7B5Q - chains H and J of the 3 polymer chains in the assembly; structure by electron microscopy, 2.50 A resolution.

# Chain H
Molecule: CDK-activating kinase assembly factor MAT1
From: Homo sapiens
Reference sequence: P51948 (MAT1_HUMAN); residue numbers follow UniProt; this construct covers 1-309
Chain sequence (328 residues; each row starts with the number of its first residue; numbers below 1 keep their minus sign (Met-18 is residue -18)):
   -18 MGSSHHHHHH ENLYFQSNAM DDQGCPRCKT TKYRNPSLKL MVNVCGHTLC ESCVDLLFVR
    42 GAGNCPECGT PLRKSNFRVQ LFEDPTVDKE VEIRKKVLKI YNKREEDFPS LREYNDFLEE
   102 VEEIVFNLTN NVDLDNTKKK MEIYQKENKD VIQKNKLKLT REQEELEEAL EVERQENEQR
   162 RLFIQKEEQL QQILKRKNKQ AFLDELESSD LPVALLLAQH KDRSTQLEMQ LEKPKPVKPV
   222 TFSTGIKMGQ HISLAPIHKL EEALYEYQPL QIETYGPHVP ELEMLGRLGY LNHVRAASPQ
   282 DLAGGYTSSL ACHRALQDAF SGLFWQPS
Unresolved in the structure: -18 to 243, 309
Construct notes: initiating methionine (-18); expression tag (-17 to 0)

# Chain J
Molecule: Cyclin-dependent kinase 7
From: Homo sapiens
Notes: EC 2.7.11.22, 2.7.11.23
Reference sequence: P50613 (CDK7_HUMAN); residue numbers follow UniProt; this construct covers 1-346
Chain sequence (391 residues; each row starts with the number of its first residue; numbers below 1 keep their minus sign (Met-44 is residue -44)):
   -44 MASWSHPQFE KGGGSGGGSG GGSWSHPQFE KSGGGSENLY FQSNAMALDV KSRAKRYEKL
    16 DFLGEGQFAT VYKARDKNTN QIVAIKKIKL GHRSEAKDGI NRTALREIKL LQELSHPNII
    76 GLLDAFGHKS NISLVFDFME TDLEVIIKDN SLVLTPSHIK AYMLMTLQGL EYLHQHWILH
   136 RDLKPNNLLL DENGVLKLAD FGLAKSFGSP NRAYTHQVVT RWYRAPELLF GARMYGVGVD
   196 MWAVGCILAE LLLRVPFLPG DSDLDQLTRI FETLGTPTEE QWPDMCSLPD YVTFKSFPGI
   256 PLHHIFSAAG DDLLDLIQGL FLFNPCARIT ATQALKMKYF SNRPGPTPGC QLPRPNCPVE
   316 TLKEQSNPAL AIKRKRTEAL EQGGLPKKLI F
Unresolved in the structure: -44 to 9, 46-50, 312-346
Construct notes: initiating methionine (-44); expression tag (-43 to 0)
Swiss-Prot annotation at these positions:
  - active site: Asp137 (Proton acceptor)
  - binding site (ATP): Leu18 to Val26, Lys41
  - modified residue: Ala2 (N-acetylalanine), Ser7 (Phosphoserine), Ser164 (Phosphoserine), Thr170 (Phosphothreonine), Ser321 (Phosphoserine)
Ligand contacts: ICEC0942 (I74; (3R,4R)-4-[[[7-[(phenylmethyl)amino]-3-propan-2-yl-pyrazolo[1,5-a]pyrimidin-5-yl]amino]methyl]piperidin-3-ol): Leu18, Val26, Ala39, Lys41, Ile75, Phe91, Asp92, Phe93, Met94, Glu95, Thr96, Asp97, Val100, Asn141, Asn142, Leu144, Ala154, Asp155
From the paper describing this entry:
  - specificity-determining residues: Leu18 (proposed by the authors, not directly observed)

# Interface between chain H and chain J
Residue-residue contacts (54; chain H residue first):
  Ala244(H) with Gly300(J); Pro301(J)
  Leu245(H) with Ser296(J); Arg298(J); Gly300(J)
  Tyr246(H) with Leu119(J), hydrophobic; Gln123(J), hydrogen bond; Leu290(J); Phe295(J); Ser296(J); Pro301(J)
  Tyr248(H) with Glu126(J), hydrogen bond; Thr287(J); Leu290(J), hydrophobic; Lys291(J)
  Leu251(H) with Tyr127(J), hydrophobic; Gln130(J)
  Ile253(H) with Tyr127(J), hydrophobic; Gln130(J); His131(J)
  Arg276(H) with Pro165(J)
  Pro280(H) with Asp239(J); Ser242(J)
  Gln281(H) with Ser242(J); Leu243(J); Pro244(J)
  Asp282(H) with Met189(J)
  Leu283(H) with Asp239(J); Cys281(J), hydrogen bond (backbone-side chain)
  Ala284(H) with Glu182(J); Trp237(J), hydrogen bond (backbone-side chain); Asp239(J); Met240(J); Leu243(J), hydrophobic; Pro280(J)
  Gly285(H) with Glu182(J); Ala187(J); Met189(J); Tyr190(J); Pro280(J)
  Gly286(H) with Pro280(J); Cys281(J)
  Tyr287(H) with Pro165(J); Met189(J), hydrophobic
  Thr288(H) with Cys281(J)
  Leu291(H) with Trp132(J)
  Ala292(H) with Gly163(J); Pro165(J)
  His294(H) with Trp132(J)
  Arg295(H) with Trp132(J); Ser161(J); Phe162(J), hydrogen bond (side chain-backbone); Ser164(J), hydrogen bond
  Gln298(H) with Trp132(J), hydrogen bond
Interface residues without a listed pair, chain H (22 interface residues in all): Pro250
Interface residues without a listed pair, chain J (36 interface residues in all): Gly191, Pro238, Asn297, Pro299

# In short
The interface between chain H and chain J involves 22 residues on one side and 36 on the other; the contacts
include 7 hydrogen bonds. Among the polar pairs are Tyr246(H)-Gln123(J), Tyr248(H)-Glu126(J) and
Leu283(H)-Cys281(J). Chain J binds ICEC0942. From UniProt: active-site residue Asp137(J) and 10 ATP-binding
residues on chain J. From the paper: the specificity determinant Leu18(J).
Chain H is CDK-activating kinase assembly factor MAT1 and chain J is Cyclin-dependent kinase 7, both from Homo
sapiens; the structure, Cryo-EM structure of the human CAK bound to ICEC0942 (PHENIX-OPLS3e), was determined
by electron microscopy, deposited together with 7B5O.
